PDB entry 3NUE | X-ray diffraction, 2.50 A resolution | chains A and B

Chain A (and B):
Molecule: Probable 3-deoxy-D-arabino-heptulosonate 7-phosphate synthase AroG
Source organism: Mycobacterium tuberculosis
Notes: EC 2.5.1.54; chain B of this document is another copy of the same molecule, construct and numbering; everything in this record applies to it too
UniProtKB: O53512 (O53512_MYCTU); residues 1-462 here = UniProt positions 1-462
Chain sequence (464 residues; numbered -1 to 462; the number before each row is that of its first residue; numbers below 1 keep their minus sign (Gly-1 is residue -1)):
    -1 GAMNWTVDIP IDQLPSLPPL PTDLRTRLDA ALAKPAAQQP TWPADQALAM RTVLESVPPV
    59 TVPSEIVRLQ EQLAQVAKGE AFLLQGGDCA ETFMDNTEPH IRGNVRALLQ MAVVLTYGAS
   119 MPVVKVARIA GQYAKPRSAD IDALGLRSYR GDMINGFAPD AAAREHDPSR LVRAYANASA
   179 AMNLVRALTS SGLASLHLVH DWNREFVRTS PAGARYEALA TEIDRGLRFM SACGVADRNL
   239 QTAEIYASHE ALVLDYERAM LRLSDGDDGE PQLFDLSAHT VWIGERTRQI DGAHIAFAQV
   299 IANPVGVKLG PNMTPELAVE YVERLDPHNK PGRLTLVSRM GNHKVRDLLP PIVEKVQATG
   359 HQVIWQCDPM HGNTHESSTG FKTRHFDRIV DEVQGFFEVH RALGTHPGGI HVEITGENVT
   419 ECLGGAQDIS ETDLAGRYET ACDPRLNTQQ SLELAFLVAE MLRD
Unresolved in the structure: 266, 374-377, 419-420, 428-431 (chain B: 372-378, 419-431, 438)
Construct notes: expression tag (-1 to 0)
Metal / ion sites: Mn2+: Cys87, His369, Glu411, Asp441
Small-molecule neighbours:
  - O-dodecanyl octaethylene glycol (CE1): Ile7, Val55, Pro56, Phe91, Met92, Val170, Arg171, Tyr173, Ala174, Asn175
  - tryptophan (TRP): Leu107, Ala110, Val111, Thr114, Lys123, Ala192, Ser193, Leu194, Ala230, Cys231, Asn237, Leu238, Thr240, Ala241
What the authors report for this chain:
  - binding site for tryptophan: Leu107, Val111, Lys123, Ala192, Leu194, Val197, Asn237, Thr240, Ala241
  - conformationally variable residues: Ser189
  - allosteric site: Arg171, Leu194
  - mutagenesis - L194A: decreased catalytic activity

Interface between chain A and chain B:
Residue-residue contacts (90; chain A residue first):
  Trp3(A) - Pro8(B)
  Trp3(A) - Ile9(B)  hydrogen bond (backbone-backbone)
  Trp3(A) - Asp10(B)
  Thr4(A) - Asp6(B)
  Thr4(A) - Ile7(B)
  Val5(A) - Val5(B)
  Val5(A) - Asp6(B)
  Val5(A) - Ile7(B)  hydrogen bond (backbone-backbone)
  Val5(A) - Ile9(B)  hydrophobic
  Val5(A) - Ala47(B)  hydrophobic
  Val5(A) - Met48(B)  hydrophobic
  Val5(A) - Val51(B)  hydrophobic
  Asp6(A) - Val5(B)
  Asp6(A) - Asp6(B)
  Ile7(A) - Thr4(B)
  Ile7(A) - Val5(B)  hydrogen bond (backbone-backbone)
  Ile7(A) - Ile7(B)  hydrophobic
  Ile7(A) - Met48(B)  hydrophobic
  Ile7(A) - Arg171(B)
  Pro8(A) - Trp3(B)
  Pro8(A) - Ser167(B)
  Pro8(A) - Arg171(B)
  Ile9(A) - Trp3(B)  hydrogen bond (backbone-backbone)
  Ile9(A) - Thr4(B)
  Asp10(A) - Phe91(B)
  Asp10(A) - Arg171(B)  salt bridge
  Gln11(A) - Trp3(B)
  Leu12(A) - Phe91(B)
  Leu12(A) - Met92(B)  hydrophobic
  Pro13(A) - Met92(B)  hydrophobic
  Gln44(A) - Ala0(B)
  Gln44(A) - Met1(B)
  Ala47(A) - Trp3(B)  hydrophobic
  Met48(A) - Trp3(B)  hydrophobic
  Ser54(A) - Thr95(B)
  Pro56(A) - Asn94(B)
  Pro56(A) - Ile99(B)  hydrophobic
  Pro56(A) - Ala178(B)
  Pro57(A) - Glu96(B)
  Pro57(A) - Asn181(B)
  Val58(A) - Asn181(B)  hydrogen bond (backbone-side chain)
  Val60(A) - Leu182(B)  hydrophobic
  Val60(A) - Ser189(B)
  Ser62(A) - Ser189(B)  hydrogen bond (side chain-backbone)
  Glu63(A) - Ala185(B)
  Glu63(A) - Ser189(B)
  Met92(A) - Gln11(B)
  Met92(A) - Leu12(B)  hydrophobic
  Met92(A) - Pro13(B)
  Asn94(A) - Pro56(B)
  Thr95(A) - Pro13(B)
  Thr95(A) - Ser54(B)
  Glu96(A) - Pro57(B)
  Asp165(A) - Gly-1(B)
  Asp165(A) - Ala0(B)  hydrogen bond (side chain-backbone)
  Pro166(A) - Ala0(B)
  Ser167(A) - Gly-1(B)
  Ser167(A) - Ala0(B)
  Ser167(A) - Thr4(B)
  Ser167(A) - Val5(B)
  Arg171(A) - Val5(B)
  Arg171(A) - Asp6(B)
  Arg171(A) - Pro8(B)
  Tyr173(A) - Ala178(B)
  Ser177(A) - Ala178(B)
  Ser177(A) - Asn181(B)
  Ala178(A) - Pro56(B)
  Ala178(A) - Tyr173(B)
  Ala178(A) - Ser177(B)
  Met180(A) - Asn181(B)
  Asn181(A) - Pro57(B)
  Asn181(A) - Val58(B)  hydrogen bond (side chain-backbone)
  Asn181(A) - Ser177(B)
  Asn181(A) - Met180(B)
  Asn181(A) - Asn181(B)  hydrogen bond (backbone-side chain)
  Asn181(A) - Arg184(B)  hydrogen bond
  Leu182(A) - Val60(B)  hydrophobic
  Arg184(A) - Asn181(B)  hydrogen bond
  Arg184(A) - Arg184(B)
  Arg184(A) - Ala185(B)
  Ala185(A) - Glu63(B)
  Ala185(A) - Arg184(B)
  Ser188(A) - Arg66(B)
  Ser189(A) - Val60(B)
  Ser189(A) - Ser62(B)  hydrogen bond (backbone-side chain)
  Ser189(A) - Glu63(B)
  Arg236(A) - Arg236(B)
  Arg236(A) - Asn237(B)  hydrogen bond
  Asn237(A) - Arg236(B)  hydrogen bond
  Asp263(A) - Arg100(B)  salt bridge
Interface residues without a listed pair, chain A (49 interface residues in all): Leu15, Val51, Ile99, Arg100, Val170, Ala174, Leu186
Interface residues without a listed pair, chain B (52 interface residues in all): Pro97, Asp165, Val170, Ala174, Leu186, Ser188, Arg260

Summary:
Chain A and chain B form an interface of 49 and 52 residues respectively, with 14 hydrogen bonds and 2 salt
bridges. Polar contacts include Asp10(A)-Arg171(B), Asp263(A)-Arg100(B) and Val58(A)-Asn181(B). From the
paper: a binding site for tryptophan at Leu107(A), Val111(A) and Lys123(A) among others; L194A of chain A
reduces catalytic activity.
Both chains are Probable 3-deoxy-D-arabino-heptulosonate 7-phosphate synthase AroG (Mycobacterium
tuberculosis). Entry 3NUE (The structure of 3-deoxy-d-arabino-heptulosonate 7-phosphate synthase from
mycobacterium tuberculosis complexed with tryptophan) was determined by X-ray diffraction together with 3KGF,
3NUD and 3NV8 from the same study.
